PDB entry 1T3N | X-ray diffraction, 2.30 A resolution | chains A and B of the 4 polymer chains in the assembly

Chain A:
Protein: polymerase (DNA directed) iota
From: Homo sapiens
UniProtKB: Q9UNA4 (POLI_HUMAN); numbering as in UniProt (aligned over 27-414)
Chain sequence (388 residues; numbered 27 to 414; the number before each row is that of its first residue):
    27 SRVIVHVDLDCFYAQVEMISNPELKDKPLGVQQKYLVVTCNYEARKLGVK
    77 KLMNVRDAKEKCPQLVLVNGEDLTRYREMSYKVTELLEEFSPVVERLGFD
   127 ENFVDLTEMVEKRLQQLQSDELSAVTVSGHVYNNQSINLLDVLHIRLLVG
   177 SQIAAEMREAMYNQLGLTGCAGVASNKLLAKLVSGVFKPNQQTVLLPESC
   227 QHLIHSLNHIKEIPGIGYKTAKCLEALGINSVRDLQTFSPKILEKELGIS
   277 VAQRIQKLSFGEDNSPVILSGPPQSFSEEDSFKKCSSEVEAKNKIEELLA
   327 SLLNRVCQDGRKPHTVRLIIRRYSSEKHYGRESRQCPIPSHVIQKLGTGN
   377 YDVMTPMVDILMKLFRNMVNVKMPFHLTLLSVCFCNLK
Curated features (UniProtKB/Swiss-Prot):
  - natural variant: Gly-96 (R96G: Large decrease in catalytic activity efficiency which is partially rescued by the presence of Mn(2+) instead Mg(2+); this construct carries the variant)

Chain B:
Protein: polymerase (DNA directed) iota
From: Homo sapiens
UniProtKB: Q9UNA4 (POLI_HUMAN); residues 447-834 here correspond to UniProt positions 27-414 (UniProt number = residue number - 420)
Chain sequence (388 residues; each row starts with the number of its first residue):
   447 SRVIVHVDLDCFYAQVEMISNPELKDKPLGVQQKYLVVTCNYEARKLGVK
   497 KLMNVRDAKEKCPQLVLVNGEDLTRYREMSYKVTELLEEFSPVVERLGFD
   547 ENFVDLTEMVEKRLQQLQSDELSAVTVSGHVYNNQSINLLDVLHIRLLVG
   597 SQIAAEMREAMYNQLGLTGCAGVASNKLLAKLVSGVFKPNQQTVLLPESC
   647 QHLIHSLNHIKEIPGIGYKTAKCLEALGINSVRDLQTFSPKILEKELGIS
   697 VAQRIQKLSFGEDNSPVILSGPPQSFSEEDSFKKCSSEVEAKNKIEELLA
   747 SLLNRVCQDGRKPHTVRLIIRRYSSEKHYGRESRQCPIPSHVIQKLGTGN
   797 YDVMTPMVDILMKLFRNMVNVKMPFHLTLLSVCFCNLK
Disulfide bonds: Cys-829/Cys-831

How chain A and chain B interact:
Pairs across the interface - 8 pairs, chain A then chain B:
  Ile-275(A) / Cys-782(B)  hydrophobic
  Ile-275(A) / Ile-806(B)  hydrophobic
  Ser-276(A) / Cys-782(B)
  Pro-363(A) / Ser-696(B)  hydrogen bond (backbone-side chain)
  Pro-365(A) / Ser-696(B)
  Pro-365(A) / Gln-699(B)
  His-367(A) / Asn-710(B)
  Ile-386(A) / Ile-695(B)  hydrophobic
Interface residues without a listed pair, chain A (10 interface residues in all): Cys-362, Ile-364, Ser-366, Pro-382
Interface residues without a listed pair, chain B (8 interface residues in all): Pro-783, Pro-802

Overview:
The interface between chain A and chain B involves 10 residues on one side and 8 on the other, with 1 hydrogen
bond. The hydrogen-bonded pair is Pro-363(A)/Ser-696(B).
Both chains are polymerase (DNA directed) iota (Homo sapiens). Entry 1T3N (Structure of the catalytic core of
DNA polymerase Iota in complex with DNA and dTTP) was determined by X-ray diffraction.
